PDB entry 9CYX | electron microscopy, 3.30 A resolution | chains H and A of the 6 polymer chains in the assembly

[Chain H]
Molecule: Lambda 1
From: Mammalian orthoreovirus 3 Dearing
Reference sequence: F1ARN3 (F1ARN3_9REOV); numbering as in UniProt (aligned over 1-1275)
Sequence (1275 residues; row label = number of the first residue in the row):
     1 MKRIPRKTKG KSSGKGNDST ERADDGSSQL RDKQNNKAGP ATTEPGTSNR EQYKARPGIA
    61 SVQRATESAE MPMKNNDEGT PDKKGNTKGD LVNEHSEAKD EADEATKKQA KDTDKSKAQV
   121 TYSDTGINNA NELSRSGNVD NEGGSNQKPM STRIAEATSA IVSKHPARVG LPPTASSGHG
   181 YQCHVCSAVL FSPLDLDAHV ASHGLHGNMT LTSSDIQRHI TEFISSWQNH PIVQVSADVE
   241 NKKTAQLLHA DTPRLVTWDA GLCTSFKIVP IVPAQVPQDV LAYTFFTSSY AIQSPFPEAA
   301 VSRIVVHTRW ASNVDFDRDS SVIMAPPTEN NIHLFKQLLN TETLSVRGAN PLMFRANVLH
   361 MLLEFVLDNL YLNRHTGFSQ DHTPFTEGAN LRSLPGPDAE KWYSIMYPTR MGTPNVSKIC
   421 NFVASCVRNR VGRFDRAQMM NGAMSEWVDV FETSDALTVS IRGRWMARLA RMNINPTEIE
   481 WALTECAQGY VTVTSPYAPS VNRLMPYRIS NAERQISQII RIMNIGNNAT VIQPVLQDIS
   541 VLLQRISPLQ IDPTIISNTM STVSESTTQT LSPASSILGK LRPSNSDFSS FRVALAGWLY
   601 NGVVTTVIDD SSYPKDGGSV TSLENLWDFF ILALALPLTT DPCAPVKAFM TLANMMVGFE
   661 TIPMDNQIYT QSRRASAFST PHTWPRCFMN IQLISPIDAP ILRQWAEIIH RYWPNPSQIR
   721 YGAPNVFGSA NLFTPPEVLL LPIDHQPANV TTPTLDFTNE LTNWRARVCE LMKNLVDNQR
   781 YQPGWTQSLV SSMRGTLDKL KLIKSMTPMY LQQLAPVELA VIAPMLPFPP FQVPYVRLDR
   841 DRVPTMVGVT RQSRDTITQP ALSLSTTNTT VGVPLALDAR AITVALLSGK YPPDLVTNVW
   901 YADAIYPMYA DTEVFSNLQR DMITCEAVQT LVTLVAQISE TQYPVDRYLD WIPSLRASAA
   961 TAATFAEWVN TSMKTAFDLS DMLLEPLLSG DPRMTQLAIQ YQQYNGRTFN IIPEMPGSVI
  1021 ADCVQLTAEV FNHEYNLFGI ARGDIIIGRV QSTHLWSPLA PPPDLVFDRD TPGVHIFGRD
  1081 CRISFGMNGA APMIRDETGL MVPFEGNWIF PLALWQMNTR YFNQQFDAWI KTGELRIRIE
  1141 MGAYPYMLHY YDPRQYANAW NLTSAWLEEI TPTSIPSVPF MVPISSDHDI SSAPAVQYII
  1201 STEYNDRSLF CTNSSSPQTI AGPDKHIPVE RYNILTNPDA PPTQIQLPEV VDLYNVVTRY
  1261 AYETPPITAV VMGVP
Unresolved in the structure: 1-241

[Chain A]
Molecule: Outer capsid protein lambda-2
From: Mammalian orthoreovirus 3 Dearing
Notes: EC 2.7.7.50, 2.1.1.56
Reference sequence: P11079 (LMBD2_REOVD); numbering as in UniProt (aligned over 2-1289)
Sequence (1288 residues; row label = number of the first residue in the row):
     2 ANVWGVRLAD SLSSPTIETR TRQYTLHDLC SDLDANPGRE PWKPLRNQRT NNIVAVQLFR
    62 PLQGLVLDTQ LYGFPGAFDD WERFMREKLR VLKYEVLRIY PISNYSNEHV NVFVANALVG
   122 AFLSNQAFYD LLPLLIINDT MIGDLLGTGA SLSQFFQSHG DVLEVAAGRK YLQMENYSND
   182 DDDPPLFAKD LSDYAKAFYS DTYEVLDRFF WTHDSSAGVL VHYDKPTNGH HYLLGTLTQM
   242 VSAPPYIINA TDAMLLESCL EQFSANVRAR PAQPVTRLDQ CYHLRWGAQY VGEDSLTYRL
   302 GVLSLLATNG YQLARPIPRQ LTNRWLSSFV SQIMSDGVNE TPLWPQERYV QIAYDSPSVV
   362 DGATQYGYVR KNQLRLGMRI SALQSLSDTP SPVQWLPQYT IDQAAMDEGD LMVSRLTQLP
   422 LRPDYGNIWV GDALSYYVDY NRSHRVVLSS ELPQLPDTYF DGDEQYGRSL FSLARKIGDR
   482 SLVKDTAVLK HAYQAIDPNT GKEYLRSRQS VAYFGASAGH SGADQPLVIE PWIQGKISGV
   542 PPPSSVRQFG YDVARGAIVD LARPFPSGDY QFVYSDVDQV VDGHDDLSIS SGLVESLLSS
   602 CMHATAPGGS FVVKINFPTR PVWHYIEQKI LPNITSYMLI KPFVTNNVEL FFVAFGVHQH
   662 SSLTWTSGVY FFLVDHFYRY ETLSTISRQL PSFGYVDDGS SVTGIETISI ENPGFSNMTQ
   722 AARIGISGLC ANVGNARKSI AIYESHGARV LTITSRRSPA SARRKSRLRY LPLIDPRSLE
   782 VQARTILPAD PVLFENVSGA SPHVCLTMMY NFEVSSAVYD GDVVLDLGTG PEAKILELIP
   842 ATSPVTCVDI RPTAQPSGCW NVRTTFLELD YLSDGWITGV RGDIVTCMLS LGAAAAGKSM
   902 TFDAAFQQLI KVLSKSTANV VLVQVNCPTD VVRSIKGYLE IDSTNKRYRF PKFGRDEPYS
   962 DMDALEKICR TAWPNCSITW VPLSYDLRWT RLALLESTTL SSASIRIAEL MYKYMPIMRI
  1022 DIHGLPMEKR GNFIVGQNCS LVIPGFNAQD VFNCYFNSAL AFSTEDVNAA MIPQVSAQFD
  1082 ATKGEWTLDM VFSDAGIYTM QALVGSNANP VSLGSFVVDS PDVDITDAWP AQLDFTIAGT
  1142 DVDITVNPYY RLMTFVRIDG QWQIANPDKF QFFSSASGTL VMNVKLDIAD KYLLYYIRDV
  1202 QSRDVGFYIQ HPLQLLNTIT LPTNEDLFLS APDMREWAVK ESGNTICILN SQGFVLPQDW
  1262 DVLTDTISWS PSIPTYIVPP GDYTLTPL
Unresolved in the structure: 1176-1179

[Chain H / chain A interface]
Contacting residue pairs (27; chain H residue first):
  M689(H) with I248(A)
  N690(H) with P245(A)
  Q692(H) with P245(A)
  R711(H) with L192(A)
  Y712(H) with D69(A)
  N715(H) with T239(A)
  P716(H) with L238(A), hydrophobic
  Q718(H) with H214(A), hydrogen bond; D215(A), hydrogen bond (side chain-backbone)
  P735(H) with D215(A)
  E737(H) with T213(A)
  V738(H) with T213(A)
  Q746(H) with S154(A)
  N749(H) with S152(A); L153(A); S154(A), hydrogen bond
  N763(H) with D69(A), hydrogen bond; Q71(A)
  R767(H) with Q71(A)
  Y835(H) with L238(A)
  R837(H) with L238(A)
  L838(H) with Q240(A)
  D839(H) with N250(A)
  R1007(H) with Q290(A), hydrogen bond (side chain-backbone); Y291(A); V292(A); G293(A)
Also at the interface, not in a pair above, chain H (28 interface residues in all): R703, E707, P736, L740, P747, T758, R842, F1009
Also at the interface, not in a pair above, chain A (26 interface residues in all): L68, L72, Q155, Q158, S179, N180, D191

[Overview]
28 residues of chain H face 26 of chain A across their interface; the contacts include 5 hydrogen bonds. Polar
pairs include Q718(H)-H214(A), Q718(H)-D215(A) and N749(H)-S154(A).
Chain H is Lambda 1 and chain A is Outer capsid protein lambda-2, both from Mammalian orthoreovirus 3 Dearing;
the structure, Cryo-EM structure of MRV full core, was determined by electron microscopy, deposited together
with 9CYT and 9CYY.
